Entry 9CM0 (electron microscopy, 2.30 A resolution); this record covers chains 5 and X of the 60 polymer chains in the assembly.

[Chain 5 (and X)]
Molecule: Novel designed icosahedral nanoparticle I3-A7
Source organism: Escherichia coli
Notes: EC 4.4.1.19; chain X of this document is another copy of the same molecule, construct and numbering; everything in this record applies to it too
Sequence (191 residues; row label = number of the first residue in the row; numbers below 1 keep their minus sign (Met-2 is residue -2)):
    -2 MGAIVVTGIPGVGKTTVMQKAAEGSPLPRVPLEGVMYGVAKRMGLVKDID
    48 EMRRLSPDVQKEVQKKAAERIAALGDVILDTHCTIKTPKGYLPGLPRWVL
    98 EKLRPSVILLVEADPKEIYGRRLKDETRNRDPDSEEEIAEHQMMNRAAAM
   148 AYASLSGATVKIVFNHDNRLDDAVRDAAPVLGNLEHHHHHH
Not modelled in the structure: -2 to 0, 123-129, 179-188

[How chain 5 and chain X interact]
Pairs across the interface (20):
  Arg143(5) with Met140(X); Met141(X)
  Met147(5) with Met141(X), hydrophobic; Ala145(X)
  Ala150(5) with Pro90(X), hydrophobic
  Ser151(5) with Arg94(X), hydrogen bond (backbone-backbone); Ala148(X); Tyr149(X); Leu152(X)
  Leu152(5) with Arg94(X); Leu152(X), hydrophobic
  Gly154(5) with Leu89(X)
  Ala155(5) with Pro90(X)
  Thr156(5) with Lys86(X); Gly87(X); Tyr88(X)
  Val157(5) with Gly87(X); Tyr88(X), hydrogen bond (backbone-backbone)
  Lys158(5) with Lys86(X)
  Val177(5) with Lys86(X), hydrogen bond (backbone-side chain)
Other interface residues (no listed pair), chain 5 (17 interface residues in all): Val104, Met140, Ala148, Ser153, Ile159, Pro176
Other interface residues (no listed pair), chain X (18 interface residues in all): Thr81, Thr84, Pro93, Trp95, Glu137, Ala144

[Summary]
17 residues of chain 5 face 18 of chain X across their interface, with 3 hydrogen bonds. Polar pairs include
Val177(5)-Lys86(X), Ser151(5)-Arg94(X) and Val157(5)-Tyr88(X).
Both chains are Novel designed icosahedral nanoparticle I3-A7 (Escherichia coli). Entry 9CM0 (Novel designed
icosahedral nanoparticle I3-A7) was determined by electron microscopy, deposited together with 9CLZ and 9CM1.
